Entry 8SB1 (electron microscopy, 4.30 A resolution (low resolution: residue-level contacts below are approximate; hydrogen-bond / salt-bridge calls are withheld)); this record covers chains G and K of the 12 polymer chains in the assembly.

Chain G:
Name: CH848.10.17.SOSIP gp41
Organism: HIV-1 06TG.HT008
Chain sequence (132 residues; numbered 512 to 664; 21 numbers in that range are skipped by the numbering (no residue carries them; nothing is unmodelled there); the number before each row is that of its first residue):
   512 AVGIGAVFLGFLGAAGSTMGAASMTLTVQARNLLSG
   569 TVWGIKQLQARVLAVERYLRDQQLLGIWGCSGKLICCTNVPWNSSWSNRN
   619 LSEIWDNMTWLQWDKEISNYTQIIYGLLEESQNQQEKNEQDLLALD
Not modelled in the structure: 512-519
Disulfide bonds: Cys598-Cys604

Chain K:
Name: CH848.10.17 gp120
Organism: HIV-1 06TG.HT008
Reference sequence: A0A1W6IPB2 (A0A1W6IPB2_9HIV1); the construct lacks a stretch of the UniProt sequence and is renumbered around it, so the offset changes along the chain: 34-139 = UniProt 30-135; 150-185 = UniProt 136-171; 186-309 = UniProt 174-297; 312-321 = UniProt 298-307; 3 more segments
Chain sequence (471 residues; numbered 31 to 513 plus 3 insertion-coded residues; 15 numbers in that range are skipped by the numbering (no residue carries them; nothing is unmodelled there); the number before each row is that of its first residue; a row labelled like 185a-185b holds insertion residues (185a, then the next letters in order)):
    31 AENLWVTVYYGVPVWKEAKTTLFCASDARAYEKEVHNVWATHACVPTDPS
    81 PQELVLGNVTENFNMWKNDMVDQMHEDIISLWDQSLKPCVKLTPLCVTLI
   131 CSNATVKNG
   150 TVEEMKNCSFNTTTEIRDKEKKEYALFYKPDIVPLS
185a-185b ET
   186 NNTSEYRLINCNTSACTQACPKVTFEPIPIHYCAPAGYAILKCNDETFNG
   236 TGPCSNVSTVQCTHGIRPVVSTQLLLNGSLAEKEIVIRSENLTNNAKIII
   286 VHLHTPVEIVCTRPNNNTRKSVRI
   312 GPGQTFYATG
  321c D
   322 IIGDIKQAHCNISEEKWNDTLQKVGIELQKHFP
   356 NKTIKYNQSAGGDMEITTHSFNCGGEFFYCNTSNLFNGTYNGTYISTNSS
   406 A
   409 NSTSTITLQCRIKQIINMWQGVGRCMYAPPIAGNITCRSNITGLLLTRDG
   459 GTNSNETETFRPAGGDMRDNWRSELYKYKVVKIEPLGVAPTRCKRRVVGR
   509 RRRRR
Not modelled in the structure: 31, 506-513
Differences from the reference sequence: expression tag (31-33, 512-513); conflict Cys201 (Val189 in A0A1W6IPB2), Cys433 (Ala417 in A0A1W6IPB2), Lys490 (Glu474 in A0A1W6IPB2), Glu492 (Gln476 in A0A1W6IPB2), Val496 (Ile480 in A0A1W6IPB2), Arg500 (Gly484 in A0A1W6IPB2), Cys501 (Ala485 in A0A1W6IPB2), Gly507 (Glu491 in A0A1W6IPB2), Arg509 (Glu493 in A0A1W6IPB2), Arg510 (Lys494 in A0A1W6IPB2)
Disulfide bonds: Cys54-Cys74, Cys119-Cys205, Cys126-Cys196, Cys131-Cys157, Cys201-Cys433, Cys218-Cys247, Cys228-Cys239, Cys296-Cys331, Cys378-Cys445, Cys385-Cys418
Glycans and other covalent adducts: N-acetylglucosamine (NAG) linked to Asn156, Asn442; glycan linked to Asn301, Asn332

Interface between chain G and chain K:
Pairs across the interface (6):
  Leu660(G) - Arg504(K)
  Leu661(G) - Cys501(K)
  Leu661(G) - Lys502(K)
  Leu661(G) - Arg504(K)
  Asp664(G) - Lys502(K)
  Asp664(G) - Arg504(K)
Also at the interface, not in a pair above, chain G (4 interface residues in all): Ala662
Also at the interface, not in a pair above, chain K (4 interface residues in all): Arg500

In short:
Chain G and chain K each contribute 4 residues to their interface. N-acetylglucosamine is covalently linked to
Asn156(K) and Asn442(K).
Chain G is CH848.10.17.SOSIP gp41 and chain K is CH848.10.17 gp120, both from HIV-1 06TG.HT008; the structure,
CryoEM structure of DH270.I3-CH848.10.17, was determined by electron microscopy together with 8SAL, 8SAN,
8SAQ, 8SAR, 8SAS, 8SAT and 9 further entries from the same study.
